PDB entry 8VTN | X-ray diffraction, 3.57 A resolution | chains H and M of the 3 polymer chains in the assembly

# Chain H
Molecule: Reaction center protein H chain
Organism: Cereibacter sphaeroides
UniProtKB: P0C0Y7 (RCEH_RHOSH); residues 11-250 here = UniProt positions 11-250
Amino-acid sequence (240 residues; row label = number of the first residue in the row):
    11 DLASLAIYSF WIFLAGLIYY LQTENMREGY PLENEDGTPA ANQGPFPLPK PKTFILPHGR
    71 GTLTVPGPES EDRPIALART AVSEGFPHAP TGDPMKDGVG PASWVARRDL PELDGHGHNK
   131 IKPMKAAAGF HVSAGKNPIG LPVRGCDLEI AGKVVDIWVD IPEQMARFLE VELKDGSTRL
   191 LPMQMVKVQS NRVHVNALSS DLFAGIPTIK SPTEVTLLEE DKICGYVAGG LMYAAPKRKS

# Chain M
Molecule: Reaction center protein M chain
Organism: Cereibacter sphaeroides
UniProtKB: P0C0Y9 (RCEM_CERSP); residues 2-302 here correspond to UniProt positions 3-303 (UniProt number = residue number + 1)
Amino-acid sequence (301 residues; each row starts with the number of its first residue):
     2 EYQNIFSQVQ VRGPADLGMT EDVNLANRSG VGPFSTLLGW FGNAQLGPIY LGSLGVLSLF
    62 SGLMWFFTIG IWFWYQAGWN PAVFLRDLFF FSLEPPAPEY GLSFAAPLKE GGLWLIASFF
   122 MFVAVWSWWG RTYLRAQALG MGKHTAWAFL SAIWLWMVLG FIRPILMGSW SEAVPYGIFS
   182 HLDWTNNFSL VHGNLFYNPF HGLSIAFLXG SALLFAMHGA TILAVSRFGG ERELEQIADR
   242 GTAAERAALF VRWTMGFNAT MEGIHRWAIW MAVLVTLTGG IGILLSGTVV DNWYVWGQNH
   302 G
Modified positions: A1ADY ((2S)-2-azanyl-3-[2-[oxidanyl(oxidanylidene)-$l4-azanyl]phenyl]propan-1-ol) at position 210
Sequence notes: conflict A1ADY_210 (Tyr211 in P0C0Y9), Val-252 (Trp253 in P0C0Y9)
Metal / ion sites: Fe ion: His-219, Glu-234, His-266 (shared with 1 residue of chain L)
Small-molecule neighbours:
  - bacteriochlorophyll a (BCL), molecule 1: Trp-66, Met-122, Val-126, Ala-153, Ile-154, Leu-156, Trp-157, Leu-160, Trp-185, Thr-186, Asn-187, Phe-189, Ser-190, Asn-195, Leu-196, Phe-197, His-202, Ser-205, Ile-206, Leu-209, A1ADY_210, Val-276, Thr-277, Gly-280, Gly-281, Ile-284
  - bacteriochlorophyll a (BCL), molecule 2: Met-122, Trp-157, Leu-160, Val-175, Ile-179, His-182, Leu-183, Trp-185, Thr-186
  - bacteriochlorophyll a (BCL), molecule 3: Thr-186, Phe-197, A1ADY_210
  - bacteriochlorophyll a (BCL), molecule 4: Phe-197, His-202, Gly-203, Ile-206, Ala-207, A1ADY_210, Gly-211, Leu-214, Met-272
  - bacteriopheophytin a (BPH), molecule 1: Ser-59, Leu-60, Gly-63, Leu-64, Phe-67, Ala-125, Val-126, Trp-129, Thr-133, Thr-146, Ala-149, Phe-150, Ala-153, Ala-273, Val-274, Val-276, Thr-277
  - bacteriopheophytin a (BPH), molecule 2: A1ADY_210, Ala-213, Leu-214, Ala-217, Met-218, Thr-255, Met-256
  - spheroidene (SPO): Trp-66, Phe-67, Phe-68, Ile-70, Gly-71, Ile-72, Phe-74, Trp-75, Phe-85, Trp-115, Leu-116, Ser-119, Phe-120, Met-122, Phe-123, Trp-157, Met-158, Leu-160, Gly-161, Phe-162, Trp-171, Val-175, Pro-176, Tyr-177, Gly-178, Ile-179, His-182
UniProt features mapped onto this chain:
  - binding site ((7R,8Z)-bacteriochlorophyll b): His-182, His-202
  - binding site (Fe cation): His-219, Glu-234, His-266

# Interface between chain H and chain M
Contacting residue pairs (109; chain H residue first):
  Asp-11(H) / Trp-297(M)  hydrogen bond
  Leu-12(H) / Leu-286(M)  hydrophobic
  Leu-12(H) / Val-290(M)  hydrophobic
  Ala-13(H) / Leu-286(M)  hydrophobic
  Ala-13(H) / Val-291(M)  hydrophobic
  Ala-13(H) / Trp-297(M)
  Ser-14(H) / Trp-297(M)
  Ser-14(H) / Gly-302(M)
  Ala-16(H) / Phe-201(M)
  Ile-17(H) / Pro-200(M)  hydrophobic
  Ile-17(H) / Phe-201(M)  hydrophobic
  Ile-17(H) / Leu-204(M)  hydrophobic
  Phe-20(H) / Leu-275(M)  hydrophobic
  Phe-20(H) / Thr-279(M)
  Trp-21(H) / Leu-204(M)  hydrophobic
  Leu-27(H) / Trp-271(M)  hydrophobic
  Tyr-30(H) / Arg-267(M)  hydrogen bond
  Leu-31(H) / Arg-267(M)
  Leu-31(H) / Trp-268(M)  hydrophobic
  Leu-31(H) / Trp-271(M)
  Gln-32(H) / Phe-258(M)
  Gln-32(H) / Trp-268(M)
  Glu-34(H) / Thr-261(M)
  Glu-34(H) / Arg-267(M)  salt bridge
  Asn-35(H) / Asn-259(M)
  Asn-35(H) / Ala-260(M)
  Asn-35(H) / Thr-261(M)  hydrogen bond (side chain-backbone)
  Asn-35(H) / Gly-264(M)  hydrogen bond (side chain-backbone)
  Asn-35(H) / Ile-265(M)
  Asn-35(H) / Trp-268(M)
  Glu-38(H) / Ile-238(M)
  Glu-38(H) / Arg-241(M)  salt bridge
  Glu-38(H) / Thr-261(M)
  Tyr-40(H) / Asn-259(M)  hydrogen bond
  Lys-62(H) / Glu-263(M)  salt bridge
  Phe-64(H) / Ile-238(M)  hydrophobic
  Phe-64(H) / Glu-263(M)
  Leu-66(H) / Ala-239(M)  hydrophobic
  Leu-73(H) / Ile-238(M)
  Leu-73(H) / Ala-239(M)
  Glu-79(H) / Arg-241(M)  salt bridge
  Pro-111(H) / Arg-247(M)  hydrogen bond (backbone-side chain)
  Ser-113(H) / Thr-243(M)
  Ser-113(H) / Arg-247(M)  hydrogen bond (backbone-side chain)
  Val-115(H) / Arg-241(M)
  Val-115(H) / Gly-242(M)
  Val-115(H) / Thr-243(M)
  Val-115(H) / Glu-246(M)
  Arg-117(H) / Glu-236(M)  hydrogen bond (side chain-backbone)
  Arg-117(H) / Asp-240(M)  hydrogen bond (side chain-backbone)
  Arg-117(H) / Arg-241(M)
  Arg-117(H) / Gly-242(M)
  Arg-118(H) / Glu-236(M)  salt bridge
  Arg-118(H) / Ala-239(M)
  Arg-118(H) / Asp-240(M)  salt bridge
  Glu-122(H) / Arg-233(M)  salt bridge
  Glu-122(H) / Glu-236(M)
  Gly-125(H) / Met-20(M)
  His-126(H) / Met-20(M)
  Ile-131(H) / Arg-233(M)
  Ala-138(H) / Pro-15(M)
  Gly-139(H) / Arg-13(M)
  Phe-140(H) / Arg-13(M)
  Phe-140(H) / Gly-14(M)
  His-141(H) / Gln-11(M)
  His-141(H) / Val-12(M)
  His-141(H) / Arg-13(M)  hydrogen bond (side chain-backbone)
  Val-142(H) / Gln-11(M)
  Ser-143(H) / Gln-11(M)  hydrogen bond (backbone-backbone)
  Ser-143(H) / Val-12(M)
  Ser-143(H) / Arg-13(M)
  Ala-144(H) / Gln-11(M)  hydrogen bond (backbone-backbone)
  Ala-144(H) / Thr-37(M)
  Ala-144(H) / Trp-41(M)  hydrophobic
  Gly-145(H) / Gln-9(M)
  Gly-145(H) / Trp-41(M)
  Lys-146(H) / Val-10(M)
  Pro-148(H) / Val-10(M)
  Val-169(H) / Val-12(M)  hydrophobic
  Glu-173(H) / Asn-44(M)
  Gln-174(H) / Val-12(M)
  Gln-174(H) / Arg-13(M)
  Gln-174(H) / Gly-14(M)  hydrogen bond (side chain-backbone)
  Gln-174(H) / Pro-15(M)
  Gln-174(H) / Phe-35(M)
  Met-175(H) / Val-12(M)
  Ala-176(H) / Val-12(M)
  Arg-177(H) / Glu-232(M)  salt bridge
  Arg-177(H) / Arg-233(M)
  Pro-192(H) / Arg-228(M)
  Met-193(H) / Gln-9(M)  hydrogen bond (backbone-side chain)
  Gln-194(H) / Tyr-3(M)
  Gln-194(H) / Asn-5(M)
  Gln-194(H) / Ser-227(M)  hydrogen bond (side chain-backbone)
  Gln-194(H) / Glu-232(M)
  Met-195(H) / Arg-228(M)  hydrogen bond
  Val-196(H) / Tyr-3(M)
  Val-196(H) / Gln-9(M)  hydrogen bond (backbone-side chain)
  Lys-197(H) / Gln-9(M)
  Val-198(H) / Gln-9(M)  hydrogen bond (backbone-side chain)
  Leu-227(H) / Glu-236(M)
  Leu-227(H) / Asp-240(M)
  Glu-230(H) / Arg-233(M)  salt bridge
  Asp-231(H) / Gly-242(M)
  Asp-231(H) / Thr-243(M)  hydrogen bond (side chain-backbone)
  Cys-234(H) / Arg-228(M)
  Cys-234(H) / Phe-229(M)  hydrophobic
  Ala-238(H) / Phe-229(M)  hydrophobic
  Leu-241(H) / Arg-228(M)
Also at the interface, not in a pair above, chain H (73 interface residues in all): Phe-23, Leu-24, Met-36, Arg-37, Leu-42, Arg-70, Gly-110, Ala-112, Trp-114, Lys-130, Met-134, Ile-167, Pro-172, Gly-235
Also at the interface, not in a pair above, chain M (56 interface residues in all): Asp-17, Gly-19, Gln-46, Phe-208, Gln-237, Arg-253, Leu-278, Trp-294

# In short
73 residues of chain H and 56 residues of chain M are in contact, with 19 hydrogen bonds and 9 salt bridges.
Polar contacts include Glu-34(H)/Arg-267(M), Glu-38(H)/Arg-241(M) and Lys-62(H)/Glu-263(M). Chain M binds 4
copies of bacteriochlorophyll a, bacteriopheophytin a and spheroidene.
Chain H is Reaction center protein H chain and chain M is Reaction center protein M chain, both from
Cereibacter sphaeroides; the structure, Crystal structure of R. sphaeroides Photosynthetic Reaction Center
variant Y(M210)2-nitrophenylalanine, was determined by X-ray diffraction together with 8VTJ, 8VTK, 8VTL, 8VTM
and 8VTO from the same study.
